8ZJG - chains C and S of the 6 polymer chains in the assembly; structure by electron microscopy, 3.18 A resolution.

== Chain C ==
Molecule: Guanine nucleotide-binding protein G(i) subunit alpha-1
From: Homo sapiens
Reference sequence: P63096 (GNAI1_HUMAN); numbering as in UniProt (aligned over 4-354)
Chain sequence (351 residues; each row starts with the number of its first residue):
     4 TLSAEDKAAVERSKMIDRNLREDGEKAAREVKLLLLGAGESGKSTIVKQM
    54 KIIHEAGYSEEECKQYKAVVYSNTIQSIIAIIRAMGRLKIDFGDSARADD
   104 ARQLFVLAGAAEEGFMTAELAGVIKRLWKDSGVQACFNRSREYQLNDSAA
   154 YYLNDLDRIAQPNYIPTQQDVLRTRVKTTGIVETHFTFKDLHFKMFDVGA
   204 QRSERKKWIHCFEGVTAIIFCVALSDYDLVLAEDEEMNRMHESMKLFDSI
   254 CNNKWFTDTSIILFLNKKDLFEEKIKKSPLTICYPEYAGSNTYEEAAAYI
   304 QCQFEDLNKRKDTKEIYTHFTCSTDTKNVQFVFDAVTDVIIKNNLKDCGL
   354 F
Disordered / not traced: 54-181
Construct notes: engineered mutation Ala203 (Gly in P63096), Ser326 (Ala in P63096)
Curated features (UniProtKB/Swiss-Prot):
  - region: Lys35 to Thr48 (G1 motif), Asp173 to Thr181 (G2 motif), Phe196 to Gly202, Gln204, Arg205 (G3 motif), Ile265 to Asp272 (G4 motif), Thr324, Cys325, Thr327 to Thr329 (G5 motif)
  - binding site (GTP): Glu43 to Thr48, Ser151, Leu175 to Thr181, Asp200 to Gly202, Gln204, Asn269 to Asp272
  - binding site (Mg(2+)): Ser47, Thr181
  - modified residue: Arg178 (ADP-ribosylarginine), Gln204 (Deamidated glutamine), Cys351 (ADP-ribosylcysteine)
  - natural variant: Gly40 (G40C: In NEDHISB; G40R: In NEDHISB), Gly45 (G45D: In NEDHISB), Thr48 (T48I: In NEDHISB; T48K: In NEDHISB), Gln52 (Q52P: In NEDHISB), Ser75 (deletion: In NEDHISB; uncertain significance), Gln172 (deletion: In NEDHISB), Asp173 (D173V: In NEDHISB), Glu186 to Phe189 (deletion: In NEDHISB; uncertain significance), Cys224 (C224Y: In NEDHISB), Lys270 (K270N: In NEDHISB; K270R: In NEDHISB), Asp272 (D272G: In NEDHISB), Val332 (V332E: In NEDHISB; uncertain significance)
  - mutagenesis: Gly42 (G42R: Abolishes switch to an activated conformation and dissociation from beta and gamma subunits upon GTP binding. Abolishes interaction with RGS family members), Glu116 (E116L: Enhances interaction (inactive GDP-bound) with RGS14), Gln147 (Q147L: Enhances interaction (inactive GDP-bound) with RGS14), Glu245 (E245L: Enhances interaction (inactive GDP-bound) with RGS14)

== Chain S ==
Molecule: scFV16
From: Vicugna pacos
Notes: antibody fragment or engineered binder
Chain sequence (247 residues; each row starts with the number of its first residue):
     1 DVQLVESGGGLVQPGGSRKLSCSASGFAFSSFGMHWVRQAPEKGLEWVAY
    51 ISSGSGTIYYADTVKGRFTISRDDPKNTLFLQMTSLRSEDTAMYYCVRSI
   101 YYYGSSPFDFWGQGTTLTVSSGGGGSGGGGSGGGGSDIVMTQATSSVPVT
   151 PGESVSISCRSSKSLLHSNGNTYLYWFLQRPGQSPQLLIYRMSNLASGVP
   201 DRFSGSGSGTAFTLTISRLEAEDVGVYYCMQHLEYPLTFGAGTKLEL
Disordered / not traced: 122-135
Disulfides: Cys22-Cys96, Cys159-Cys229

== How chain C and chain S interact ==
Contacting residue pairs (18; chain C residue first):
  Thr4(C) with His167(S)
  Ser6(C) with His167(S); Tyr173(S), hydrogen bond
  Ala7(C) with Tyr235(S), hydrogen bond (backbone-side chain)
  Glu8(C) with Tyr101(S); Pro107(S); Tyr173(S); Tyr175(S), hydrogen bond; Arg191(S)
  Ala11(C) with Tyr101(S), hydrophobic
  Glu14(C) with Ser52(S), hydrogen bond; Ser53(S); Gly56(S); Thr57(S)
  Arg15(C) with Ile100(S); Tyr101(S); Tyr102(S)
  Met18(C) with Ser53(S)
Interface residues without a listed pair, chain C (11 interface residues in all): Leu5, Asp9, Ala12
Interface residues without a listed pair, chain S (17 interface residues in all): Ser31, Asn169, His232, Leu233

== Overview ==
The interface between chain C and chain S involves 11 residues on one side and 17 on the other, with 4
hydrogen bonds. Polar pairs include Ser6(C)-Tyr173(S), Ala7(C)-Tyr235(S) and Glu8(C)-Tyr175(S).
Here chain C is Guanine nucleotide-binding protein G(i) subunit alpha-1 (Homo sapiens) and chain S is scFV16
(Vicugna pacos). Entry 8ZJG (Cryo-EM structure of human CMKLR1-Gi complex bound to chemerin) was determined by
electron microscopy.
